PDB entry 6Q2S | electron microscopy, 3.80 A resolution | chains A and C of the 6 polymer chains in the assembly

== Chain A ==
Name: Ubiquitin-like protein SMT3, Artemin
Source organism: Saccharomyces cerevisiae
UniProt: chimeric construct of Q12306, Q5T4W7: residues 9-106 from Q12306 (SMT3_YEAST) positions 1-98 (UniProt number = residue number - 8); residues 108-220 from Q5T4W7 positions 108-220 (same numbers)
Sequence (235 residues; each row starts with the number of its first residue; numbers below 1 keep their minus sign (Met-14 is residue -14)):
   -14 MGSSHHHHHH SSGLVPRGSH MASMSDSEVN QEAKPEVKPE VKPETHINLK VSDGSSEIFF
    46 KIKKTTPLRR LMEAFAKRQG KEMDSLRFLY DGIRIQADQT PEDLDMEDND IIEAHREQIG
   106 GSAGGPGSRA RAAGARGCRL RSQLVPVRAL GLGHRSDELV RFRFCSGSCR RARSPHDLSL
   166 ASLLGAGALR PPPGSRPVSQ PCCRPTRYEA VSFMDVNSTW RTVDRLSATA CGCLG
Not modelled in the structure: -14 to 121, 220
Disulfides: Cys123-Cys188, Cys150-Cys216, Cys154-Cys218
Differences from the reference sequence: initiating methionine (-14); expression tag (-13 to 8); linker (107)
Swiss-Prot annotation at these positions:
  - modified residue: Ser10 (N-acetylserine), Ser12 (Phosphoserine)
  - cross-link: Gly106 (Glycyl lysine isopeptide (Gly-Lys) (interchain with K-? in acceptor proteins))
  - glycosylation: Asn202 (N-linked (GlcNAc...) asparagine)

== Chain C ==
Name: GDNF family receptor alpha-3
Source organism: Homo sapiens
UniProt: O60609 (GFRA3_HUMAN); residue numbers follow UniProt; this construct covers 32-363
Sequence (342 residues; each row starts with the number of its first residue):
    32 DPLPTESRLM NSCLQARRKC QADPTCSAAY HHLDSCTSSI STPLPSEEPS VPADCLEAAQ
    92 QLRNSSLIGC MCHRRMKNQV ACLDIYWTVH RARSLGNYEL DVSPYEDTVT SKPWKMNLSK
   152 LNMLKPDSDL CLKFAMLCTL NDKCDRLRKA YGEACSGPHC QRHVCLRQLL TFFEKAAEPH
   212 AQGLLLCPCA PNDRGCGERR RNTIAPNCAL PPVAPNCLEL RRLCFSDPLC RSRLVDFQTH
   272 CHPMDILGTC ATEQSRCLRA YLGLIGTAMT PNFVSNVNTS VALSCTCRGS GNLQEECEML
   332 EGFFSHNPCL TEAIAAKMRF HSQLFSQDWP HPGTHHHHHH HH
Not modelled in the structure: 32-158, 358-373
Disulfides: Cys162-Cys218, Cys169-Cys175, Cys186-Cys196, Cys191-Cys239, Cys248-Cys316, Cys255-Cys261, Cys272-Cys288, Cys281-Cys340, Cys318-Cys328
Covalently attached groups: N-acetylglucosamine (NAG) linked to Asn309
Differences from the reference sequence: expression tag (364-373)
Swiss-Prot annotation at these positions:
  - glycosylation (N-linked (GlcNAc...) asparagine): Asn95, Asn148, Asn309

== Chain A / chain C interface ==
Pairs across the interface (23; chain A residue first):
  Leu129(A) - Leu171(C)  hydrophobic
  Glu143(A) - Arg179(C)  salt bridge
  Glu143(A) - Arg230(C)  salt bridge
  Leu144(A) - Met167(C)  hydrophobic
  Leu144(A) - Thr170(C)
  Glu194(A) - Lys180(C)  salt bridge
  Ala195(A) - Lys180(C)
  Ala195(A) - Glu184(C)
  Ser197(A) - Gly183(C)  hydrogen bond (side chain-backbone)
  Ser197(A) - Glu184(C)  hydrogen bond (side chain-backbone)
  Met199(A) - Arg230(C)
  Met199(A) - Asn233(C)
  Ser203(A) - Arg230(C)
  Ser203(A) - Asn233(C)
  Trp205(A) - Arg179(C)
  Trp205(A) - Gly183(C)
  Trp205(A) - Cys186(C)
  Trp205(A) - Ser187(C)  hydrogen bond (backbone-side chain)
  Trp205(A) - Gly188(C)
  Trp205(A) - Asn233(C)  hydrogen bond (side chain-backbone)
  Trp205(A) - Thr234(C)
  Trp205(A) - Ala236(C)
  Thr207(A) - Ser187(C)
Also at the interface, not in a pair above, chain A (15 interface residues in all): Asp142, Arg146, Asn202, Arg206, Asp209
Also at the interface, not in a pair above, chain C (18 interface residues in all): Leu163, Asp176, Tyr182, Glu229

== In short ==
15 residues of chain A and 18 residues of chain C are in contact; the contacts include 4 hydrogen bonds and 3
salt bridges. Polar pairs include Glu143(A)-Arg179(C), Glu143(A)-Arg230(C) and Glu194(A)-Lys180(C). Covalently
linked N-acetylglucosamine: at Asn309(C).
Chain A is Ubiquitin-like protein SMT3, Artemin (Saccharomyces cerevisiae) and chain C is GDNF family receptor
alpha-3 (Homo sapiens); the structure, Cryo-EM structure of RET/GFRa3/ARTN extracellular complex. The 3D
refinement was applied with C2 symmetry, was determined by electron microscopy together with 6Q2J, 6Q2N, 6Q2O
and 6Q2R from the same study.
